Entry 4FOK (X-ray diffraction, 1.80 A resolution); this record covers chain A.

# Chain A
Protein: FimX
From: Xanthomonas axonopodis pv. citri
Notes: fragment: EAL domain
UniProtKB: Q8PJX9 (Q8PJX9_XANAC); residues 426-689 here = UniProt positions 426-689
Sequence (264 residues; row label = number of the first residue in the row):
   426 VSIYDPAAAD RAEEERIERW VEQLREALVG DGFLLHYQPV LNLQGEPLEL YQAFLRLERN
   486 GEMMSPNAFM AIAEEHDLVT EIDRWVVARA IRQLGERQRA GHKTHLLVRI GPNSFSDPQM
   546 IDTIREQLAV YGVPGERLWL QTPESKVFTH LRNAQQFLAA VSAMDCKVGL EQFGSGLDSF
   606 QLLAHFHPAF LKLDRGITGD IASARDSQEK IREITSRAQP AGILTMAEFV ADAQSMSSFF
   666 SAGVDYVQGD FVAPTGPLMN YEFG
Small-molecule neighbours: c-di-GMP (C2E; 9,9'-[(2R,3R,3aS,5S,7aR,9R,10R,10aS,12S,14aR)-3,5,10,12-tetrahydroxy-5,12-dioxidooctahydro-2H,7H-difuro[3,2-d:3',2'-j][1,3,7,9,2,8]tetraoxadiphosphacyclododecine-2,9-diyl]bis(2-amino-1,9-dihydro-6H-purin-6-one)): Gln463, Gln477, Ala478, Phe479, Leu480, Arg481, Ser490, Pro491, Asn492, Met495, Asp508, Val511, Arg534, Glu653, Phe654, Gln673, Gly674, Asp675, Thr680
What the authors report for this chain:
  - binding site for c-di-GMP: Gln463, Ala478, Phe479, Leu480, Arg481, Pro491, Met495, Asp508, Arg534, Glu653, Phe654, Gln673, Gly674, Asp675
  - contacts within the chain: Arg534-Glu596 (hydrogen bond)
  - mutagenesis - R534A: decreased binding to c-di-GMP
  - mutagenesis - R534A: unchanged stability
  - conformationally variable residues (order/disorder transition): Val426 to Ala437, Gly470 to Glu471

# In short
Ligands of chain A: c-di-GMP. The paper reports a binding site for c-di-GMP at Gln463, Ala478 and Phe479 among
others; R534A reduces binding to c-di-GMP.
Chain A is FimX (Xanthomonas axonopodis pv. citri); the structure, 1.8 A Crystal structure of the FimX EAL
domain in complex with c-diGMP, was determined by X-ray diffraction together with 4FOJ and 4FOU from the same
study.
